Entry 4FR8 (X-ray diffraction, 2.20 A resolution); this record covers chains A and B of the 4 polymer chains in the assembly.

[Chain A (and B)]
Protein: Aldehyde dehydrogenase, mitochondrial
Source organism: Homo sapiens
Notes: EC 1.2.1.3; chain B of this document is another copy of the same molecule, construct and numbering; everything in this record applies to it too
UniProt: P05091 (ALDH2_HUMAN); residues 1-500 here correspond to UniProt positions 18-517 (UniProt number = residue number + 17)
Amino-acid sequence (500 residues; row label = number of the first residue in the row):
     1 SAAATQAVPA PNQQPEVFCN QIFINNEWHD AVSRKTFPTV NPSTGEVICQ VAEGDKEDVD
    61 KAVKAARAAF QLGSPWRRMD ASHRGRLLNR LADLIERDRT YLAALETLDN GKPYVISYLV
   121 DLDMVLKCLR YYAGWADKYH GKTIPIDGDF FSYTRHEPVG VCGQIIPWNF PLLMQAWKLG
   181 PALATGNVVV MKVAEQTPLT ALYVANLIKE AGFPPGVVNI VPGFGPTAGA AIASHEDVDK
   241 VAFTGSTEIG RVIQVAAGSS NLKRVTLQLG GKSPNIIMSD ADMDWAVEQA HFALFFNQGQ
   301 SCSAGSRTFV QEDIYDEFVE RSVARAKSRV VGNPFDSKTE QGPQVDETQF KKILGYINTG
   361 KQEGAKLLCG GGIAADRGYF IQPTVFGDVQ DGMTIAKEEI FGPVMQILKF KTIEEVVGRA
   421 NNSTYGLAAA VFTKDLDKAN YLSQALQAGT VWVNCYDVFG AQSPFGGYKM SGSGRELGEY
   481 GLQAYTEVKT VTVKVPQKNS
Disordered / not traced: 1-7
Construct notes: engineered mutation Gln268 (Glu285 in P05091), Ser301 (Cys318 in P05091), Ser303 (Cys320 in P05091)
Metal / ion sites: Na+: Thr39, Val40, Asp109, Gln196
Small-molecule neighbours:
  - NAD (nicotinamide-adenine-dinucleotide): Ile165, Ile166, Trp168, Lys192, Val193, Ala194, Glu195, Gln196, Phe224, Gly225, Pro226, Gly229, Ala230, Phe243, Thr244, Gly245, Ser246, Ile249, Val252, Ile253, Gln349, Lys352, Glu399, Phe401
  - propane-1,2,3-triyl trinitrate (TNG): Asn169, Phe170, Leu173, Met174, Trp177, Thr244, Gln268, Phe296, Ser301, Cys302, Ser303, Asp457, Phe459, Phe465
  - urea (URE): Phe70, Glu157, Pro158, Val159, Gly160
Curated features (UniProtKB/Swiss-Prot):
  - active site: Cys302 (Nucleophile)
  - binding site (NAD(+)): Gly245 to Gly250
  - site: Asn169 (Transition state stabilizer)
  - modified residue (N6-acetyllysine): Lys35, Lys56, Lys61, Lys142, Lys351, Lys366, Lys409, Lys411, Lys434
From the paper describing this entry:
  - binding site for propane-1,2,3-triyl trinitrate: Asn169, Phe170, Leu173, Met174, Trp177, Gln268, Phe296, Ser301, Cys302, Asp457, Phe459, Phe465
  - contacts within the chain: Gln268-Leu269 (hydrogen bond), Ser303-Asp457 (hydrogen bond)
  - catalytic residues: Cys302

[Chain A / chain B interface]
Contacting residue pairs (129; chain A residue first):
  Leu72(A) - Ala445(B)  hydrophobic
  Lys127(A) - Asp147(B)  salt bridge
  Lys142(A) - Glu479(B)  salt bridge
  Lys142(A) - Tyr480(B)
  Ile144(A) - Gln462(B)
  Ile144(A) - Ser463(B)
  Ile144(A) - Pro464(B)
  Ile146(A) - Gly460(B)
  Ile146(A) - Gln462(B)
  Asp147(A) - Lys127(B)  salt bridge
  Phe150(A) - Cys455(B)  hydrophobic
  Phe150(A) - Val458(B)  hydrophobic
  Ser152(A) - Ser463(B)  hydrogen bond
  Thr154(A) - Pro464(B)
  Thr154(A) - Tyr480(B)  hydrogen bond
  Arg155(A) - Gln444(B)
  His156(A) - Tyr480(B)  hydrogen bond
  Glu157(A) - Gln444(B)
  Glu157(A) - Tyr468(B)  hydrogen bond
  Thr247(A) - Leu262(B)
  Gly250(A) - Leu262(B)
  Arg251(A) - Gly258(B)
  Arg251(A) - Ser259(B)  hydrogen bond (side chain-backbone)
  Arg251(A) - Ser260(B)  hydrogen bond (side chain-backbone)
  Arg251(A) - Leu262(B)
  Gln254(A) - Gln254(B)  hydrogen bond
  Gln254(A) - Gly258(B)
  Val255(A) - Val255(B)
  Val255(A) - Gly258(B)
  Val255(A) - Ser259(B)
  Gly258(A) - Arg251(B)
  Gly258(A) - Gln254(B)
  Ser259(A) - Val255(B)
  Ser260(A) - Arg251(B)
  Asn261(A) - Met470(B)
  Leu262(A) - Thr247(B)
  Leu262(A) - Gly250(B)
  Leu262(A) - Arg251(B)
  Leu262(A) - Leu267(B)  hydrophobic
  Leu262(A) - Leu269(B)  hydrophobic
  Leu262(A) - Met470(B)  hydrophobic
  Arg264(A) - Gly467(B)  hydrogen bond (side chain-backbone)
  Arg264(A) - Tyr468(B)
  Arg264(A) - Lys469(B)  hydrogen bond (side chain-backbone)
  Arg264(A) - Gly472(B)  hydrogen bond (side chain-backbone)
  Arg264(A) - Ser473(B)
  Val265(A) - Gln254(B)
  Leu269(A) - Leu262(B)  hydrophobic
  Trp285(A) - Lys494(B)
  Tyr441(A) - Leu72(B)
  Ser443(A) - Tyr153(B)
  Ser443(A) - Lys489(B)  hydrogen bond (backbone-side chain)
  Gln444(A) - Arg155(B)
  Gln444(A) - Glu157(B)
  Gln444(A) - Lys489(B)  hydrogen bond (backbone-side chain)
  Ala445(A) - Leu72(B)  hydrophobic
  Leu446(A) - Lys489(B)  hydrogen bond (backbone-side chain)
  Ala448(A) - Lys489(B)
  Gly449(A) - Val488(B)
  Gly449(A) - Lys489(B)
  Gly449(A) - Thr490(B)  hydrogen bond (backbone-backbone)
  Thr450(A) - Thr490(B)
  Val451(A) - Thr490(B)  hydrogen bond (backbone-backbone)
  Val451(A) - Val491(B)
  Val451(A) - Thr492(B)  hydrogen bond (backbone-backbone)
  Trp452(A) - Thr492(B)
  Val453(A) - Thr492(B)  hydrogen bond (backbone-backbone)
  Val453(A) - Val493(B)  hydrophobic
  Val453(A) - Lys494(B)  hydrogen bond (backbone-backbone)
  Asn454(A) - Lys494(B)
  Cys455(A) - Phe150(B)  hydrophobic
  Cys455(A) - Thr492(B)
  Val458(A) - Phe150(B)  hydrophobic
  Val458(A) - Thr492(B)
  Gln462(A) - Ile144(B)
  Gln462(A) - Ile146(B)
  Ser463(A) - Ile144(B)
  Ser463(A) - Ser152(B)  hydrogen bond
  Ser463(A) - Thr490(B)
  Pro464(A) - Ile144(B)
  Pro464(A) - Thr154(B)
  Pro464(A) - Thr490(B)  hydrogen bond (backbone-side chain)
  Gly467(A) - Arg264(B)  hydrogen bond (backbone-side chain)
  Gly467(A) - Glu487(B)
  Tyr468(A) - Glu157(B)  hydrogen bond
  Tyr468(A) - Arg264(B)
  Tyr468(A) - Glu487(B)
  Tyr468(A) - Val488(B)
  Tyr468(A) - Lys489(B)
  Lys469(A) - Arg264(B)  hydrogen bond (backbone-side chain)
  Met470(A) - Asn261(B)
  Gly472(A) - Arg264(B)  hydrogen bond (backbone-side chain)
  Ser473(A) - Arg264(B)
  Arg475(A) - Glu487(B)  salt bridge
  Arg475(A) - Val488(B)  hydrogen bond (side chain-backbone)
  Glu479(A) - Lys142(B)  salt bridge
  Tyr480(A) - Lys142(B)
  Tyr480(A) - Thr154(B)  hydrogen bond
  Tyr480(A) - His156(B)  hydrogen bond
  Tyr480(A) - Val488(B)  hydrophobic
  Gln483(A) - Gln483(B)
  Glu487(A) - Gly467(B)
  Glu487(A) - Tyr468(B)
  Glu487(A) - Arg475(B)  salt bridge
  Val488(A) - Gly449(B)
  Val488(A) - Tyr468(B)
  Val488(A) - Arg475(B)  hydrogen bond (backbone-side chain)
  Val488(A) - Tyr480(B)  hydrophobic
  Lys489(A) - Ser443(B)  hydrogen bond (side chain-backbone)
  Lys489(A) - Gln444(B)  hydrogen bond (side chain-backbone)
  Lys489(A) - Leu446(B)  hydrogen bond (side chain-backbone)
  Lys489(A) - Ala448(B)
  Lys489(A) - Gly449(B)
  Lys489(A) - Val451(B)
  Lys489(A) - Tyr468(B)
  Thr490(A) - Gly449(B)  hydrogen bond (backbone-backbone)
  Thr490(A) - Thr450(B)
  Thr490(A) - Val451(B)  hydrogen bond (backbone-backbone)
  Thr490(A) - Pro464(B)  hydrogen bond (side chain-backbone)
  Val491(A) - Val451(B)
  Thr492(A) - Val451(B)  hydrogen bond (backbone-backbone)
  Thr492(A) - Trp452(B)
  Thr492(A) - Val453(B)  hydrogen bond (backbone-backbone)
  Thr492(A) - Cys455(B)
  Thr492(A) - Val458(B)
  Val493(A) - Val453(B)
  Lys494(A) - Trp285(B)
  Lys494(A) - Val453(B)  hydrogen bond (backbone-backbone)
  Lys494(A) - Asn454(B)
Interface residues without a listed pair, chain A (69 interface residues in all): Gly141, Pro145, Tyr153, Ala257, Lys263, Leu267, Phe459, Gly460
Interface residues without a listed pair, chain B (69 interface residues in all): Gly141, Pro145, Lys263, Val265, Asn440, Tyr441, Phe459

[In short]
The chain A/chain B interface involves 69 residues from each chain; the contacts include 37 hydrogen bonds and
6 salt bridges. Polar contacts include Lys127(A)-Asp147(B), Lys142(A)-Glu479(B) and Arg475(A)-Glu487(B). Bound
to chain A: propane-1,2,3-triyl trinitrate, NAD and urea. From the paper: the catalytic residue Cys302(A); a
binding site for propane-1,2,3-triyl trinitrate at Asn169(A), Phe170(A) and Leu173(A) among others.
Both chains are Aldehyde dehydrogenase, mitochondrial (Homo sapiens). Entry 4FR8 (Crystal structure of human
aldehyde dehydrogenase-2 in complex with nitroglycerin) was determined by X-ray diffraction together with 4FQF
from the same study.
